PDB entry 8FYC | electron microscopy, 4.10 A resolution (low resolution: residue-level contacts below are approximate; hydrogen-bond / salt-bridge calls are withheld) | chains E and G of the 11 polymer chains in the assembly

[Chain E]
Protein: Cas1
Chain sequence (311 residues; numbered 1 to 311; the number before each row is that of its first residue):
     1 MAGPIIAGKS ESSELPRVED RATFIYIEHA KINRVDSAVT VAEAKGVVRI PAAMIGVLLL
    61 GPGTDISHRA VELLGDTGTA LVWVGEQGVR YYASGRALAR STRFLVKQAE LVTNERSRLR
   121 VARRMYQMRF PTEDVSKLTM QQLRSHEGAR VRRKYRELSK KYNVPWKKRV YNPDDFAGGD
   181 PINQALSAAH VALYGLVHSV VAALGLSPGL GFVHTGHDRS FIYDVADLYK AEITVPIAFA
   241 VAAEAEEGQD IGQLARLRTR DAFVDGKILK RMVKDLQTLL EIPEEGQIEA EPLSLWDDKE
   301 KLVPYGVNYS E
Not modelled in the structure: 1-19

[Chain G]
Molecule: 57-nt DNA strand
Sequence (57 nucleotides; numbered 1 to 57; the number before each row is that of its first residue):
     1 AGATTGAGAC CAGGTCTCCG TTTCATGAGT CTTTCCCGCA CGAGCGGGGG TGATCCC

[Chain E / chain G interface]
Residue-residue contacts - 47 pairs, chain E then chain G:
  His29(E) - DT23(G)
  Pro62(E) - DT23(G)
  Pro62(E) - DC24(G)
  Gly85(E) - DC24(G)
  Glu86(E) - DC24(G)
  Val89(E) - DC24(G)
  Arg90(E) - DC24(G)
  Arg90(E) - DA25(G)
  Arg90(E) - DT26(G)
  Tyr92(E) - DC24(G)
  Arg144(E) - DT30(G)
  Arg144(E) - DC31(G)
  Glu147(E) - DG29(G)
  Glu147(E) - DT30(G)
  Gly148(E) - DG29(G)
  Gly148(E) - DT30(G)
  Val151(E) - DG29(G)
  Arg169(E) - DG27(G)
  Arg169(E) - DA28(G)
  Tyr171(E) - DG27(G)
  Tyr171(E) - DA28(G)
  Asn172(E) - DG27(G)
  Pro173(E) - DG27(G)
  Pro173(E) - DA28(G)
  Phe176(E) - DT26(G)
  Phe176(E) - DG27(G)
  Ser187(E) - DG27(G)
  Ala188(E) - DT26(G)
  His190(E) - DA28(G)
  Val191(E) - DT26(G)
  Tyr194(E) - DA28(G)
  Tyr194(E) - DG29(G)
  Val213(E) - DC31(G)
  His214(E) - DG29(G)
  His214(E) - DT30(G)
  His214(E) - DC31(G)
  Thr215(E) - DC31(G)
  Thr215(E) - DT32(G)
  Tyr223(E) - DG27(G)
  Tyr223(E) - DA28(G)
  Gly252(E) - DT26(G)
  Gln253(E) - DT23(G)
  Gln253(E) - DT26(G)
  Arg256(E) - DT23(G)
  Arg256(E) - DC24(G)
  Arg256(E) - DT26(G)
  Leu257(E) - DT23(G)
Interface residues without a listed pair, chain E (32 interface residues in all): Glu28, His217, Arg260

[Summary]
32 residues of chain E and 10 residues of chain G are in contact.
Here chain E is Cas1 and chain G is a 57-nt DNA strand. Entry 8FYC (Cryo-EM structure of
Cas1:Cas2-DEDDh:half-site integration complex linear CRISPR repeat conformation) was determined by electron
microscopy, deposited together with 8FY9, 8FYA, 8FYB and 8FYD.
